8QKS - chains B and C of the 3 polymer chains in the assembly; structure by X-ray diffraction, 3.99 A resolution.

# Chain B
Protein: Immunoglobulin lambda variable 1-36
Organism: Homo sapiens
Amino-acid sequence (103 residues; row label = number of the first residue in the row):
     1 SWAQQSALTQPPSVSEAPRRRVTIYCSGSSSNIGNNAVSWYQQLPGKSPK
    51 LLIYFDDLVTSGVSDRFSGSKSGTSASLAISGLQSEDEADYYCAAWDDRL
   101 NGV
Unresolved in the structure: 1-6, 103

# Chain C
Protein: R5034HV
Organism: Homo sapiens
Amino-acid sequence (125 residues; numbered -4 to 120; the number before each row is that of its first residue; numbers below 1 keep their minus sign (Thr-4 is residue -4)):
    -4 TGVHSEVQLVESGGGLVQPGGSLRLSCAASGFTFNTYWMSWVRQAPGKGL
    46 EWVANIQQDGSEKDYLNSVRGRFTISRDNAKKSLYLQMNSLRAEDTAVYY
    96 CARDNPASAVAFDVWGQGAMVTVSS
Unresolved in the structure: -4 to 0

# How chain B and chain C interact
Residue-residue contacts - 15 pairs, chain B then chain C:
  Ser39(B) - Val105(C)  hydrogen bond (side chain-backbone)
  Tyr41(B) - Ala106(C)
  Tyr41(B) - Phe107(C)  hydrogen bond (side chain-backbone)
  Gln43(B) - Gln39(C)
  Pro49(B) - Trp110(C)  hydrogen bond (backbone-side chain)
  Leu51(B) - Asn100(C)
  Leu51(B) - Asp108(C)
  Phe55(B) - Ala102(C)  hydrophobic
  Ala95(B) - Val105(C)
  Trp96(B) - Trp47(C)  hydrophobic
  Trp96(B) - Asp59(C)
  Trp96(B) - Val105(C)
  Asn101(B) - Asp59(C)  hydrogen bond
  Asn101(B) - Tyr60(C)
  Gly102(B) - Trp47(C)
Interface residues without a listed pair, chain B (16 interface residues in all): Ser48, Lys50, Tyr54, Tyr92, Ala94, Leu100
Interface residues without a listed pair, chain C (14 interface residues in all): Leu45, Leu61, Asn62

# Summary
The interface between chain B and chain C involves 16 residues on one side and 14 on the other, with 4
hydrogen bonds. Polar pairs include Ser39(B)-Val105(C), Tyr41(B)-Phe107(C) and Pro49(B)-Trp110(C).
Chain B is Immunoglobulin lambda variable 1-36 and chain C is R5034HV, both from Homo sapiens; the structure,
Plasmodium falciparum reticulocyte-binding protein homologue 5 (PfRH5) bound to R5.034, was determined by
X-ray diffraction (same publication as 8QKR).
